9MGW - chains B and H of the 23 polymer chains in the assembly; structure by electron microscopy, 3.00 A resolution.

[Chain B]
Protein: Photosystem I P700 chlorophyll a apoprotein A2
From: Dunaliella salina
Notes: EC 1.97.1.12
Sequence (735 residues; each row starts with the number of its first residue):
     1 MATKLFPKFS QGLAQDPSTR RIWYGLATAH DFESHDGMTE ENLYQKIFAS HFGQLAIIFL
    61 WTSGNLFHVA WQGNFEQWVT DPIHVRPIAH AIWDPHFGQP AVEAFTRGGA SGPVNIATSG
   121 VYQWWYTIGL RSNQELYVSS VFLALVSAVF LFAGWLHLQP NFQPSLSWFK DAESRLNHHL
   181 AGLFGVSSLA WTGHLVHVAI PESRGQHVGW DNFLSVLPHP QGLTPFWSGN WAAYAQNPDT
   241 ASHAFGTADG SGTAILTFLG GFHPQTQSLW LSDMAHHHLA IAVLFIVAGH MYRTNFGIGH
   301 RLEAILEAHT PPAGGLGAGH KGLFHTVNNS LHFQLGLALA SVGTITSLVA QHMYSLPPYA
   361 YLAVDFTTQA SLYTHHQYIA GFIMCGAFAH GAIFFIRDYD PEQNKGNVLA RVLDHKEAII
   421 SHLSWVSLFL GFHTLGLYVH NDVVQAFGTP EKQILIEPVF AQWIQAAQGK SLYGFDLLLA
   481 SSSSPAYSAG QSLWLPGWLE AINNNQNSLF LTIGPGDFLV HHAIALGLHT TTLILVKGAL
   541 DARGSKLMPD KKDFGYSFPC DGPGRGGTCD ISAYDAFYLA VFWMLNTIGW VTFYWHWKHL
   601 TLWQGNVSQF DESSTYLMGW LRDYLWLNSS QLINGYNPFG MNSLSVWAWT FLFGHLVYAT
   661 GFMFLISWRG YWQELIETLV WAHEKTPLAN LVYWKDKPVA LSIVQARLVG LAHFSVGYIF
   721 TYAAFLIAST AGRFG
Not modelled in the structure: 1-2, 735
Metal / ion sites: chlorophyll a Mg (24 sites), coordinated by H30, H51, Q54, H68, H90, D94, H96, H178, H179, H276, H277, H278, H290, H300, H309, H320 and 8 more; 4Fe-4S cluster Fe: C560, C569 (shared with 1 residue of chain A)
Residues lining bound ligands:
  - beta-carotene (BCR), molecule 1: F6, I22, L26, V692
  - beta-carotene (BCR), molecule 2: L55, I58, F59, W61, F150, G182, L183, V186, S187
  - beta-carotene (BCR), molecule 3: F59, T62, L66, W124, W125, I128, L130, S139, F142, L143, W210
  - beta-carotene (BCR), molecule 4: L189, L223, F226, L279, V283, I286, V287, H290, I298
  - beta-carotene (BCR), molecule 5: F333, G336, L337, A340, T344, M384, A387, F388, G391, A392, F394, F395, A539
  - beta-carotene (BCR), molecule 6: F395, L409, V412, V536, L540
  - beta-carotene (BCR), molecule 7: F429, L430, H433, T434, L437, I454, I456, F518, L519, H522
  - beta-carotene (BCR), molecule 8: L435, G436, V439
  - beta-carotene (BCR), molecule 9: W649, F653, W672, L675, I676, L679, F720
  - beta-carotene (BCR), molecule 10: P687, L688, A689
  - chlorophyll b (CHL): W210, F213, L214
  - chlorophyll a isomer (CL0): L621, L625, W626
  - chlorophyll a (CLA), molecule 1: T19, W23, I676, L679, V680, H683, V692, Y693, W694, K695, D696, P698, V699
  - chlorophyll a (CLA), molecule 2: W23, F653, L656, V657, T660, F664, L701, L708, V709, A712, H713, V716
  - chlorophyll a (CLA), molecule 3: L26, A27, H30, D31, H332, L335, L339, F382, I383, C385, G386, A389, H390, I393, R397, Y556, S557, Y574, F577, A712, V716, F720
  - chlorophyll a (CLA), molecule 4: H30, F32, E33, Y44, I47, S50, H51, Q54, L55, I58, F169, R175, H179, L183, L331, H332, Q334, L335, A338, L339, V342
  - chlorophyll a (CLA), molecule 5: H30, Q54, I57, I58, W61, I379, F382, I383
  - chlorophyll a (CLA), molecule 6: F48, F52, I128, G129, L130, E135, V138, S139, F142, V146, V149, F150, A153, L156, H157, F162, P164, W168, S187, A190, W191, G193, H194, H197, V198, V208, G209, W210, F213
  - chlorophyll a (CLA), molecule 7: F48, H51, F52, L55, W124, F150, W168, F169, D171, S174, R175, H178, H179, G182, L183, F184, I345, Y359
  - chlorophyll a (CLA), molecule 8: I57, W61, N65, H68, V69, A89, H90, N115, I116, A117, T118, S119, V121, V646, W647, T650, F720
  - chlorophyll a (CLA), molecule 9: I58, F59, W61, T62, S119, G120, V121, W124, S187, A190, V342, I345, T346, V349, M353, Y359, L372, H375, H376, I379, I383
  - chlorophyll a (CLA), molecule 10: L60, W61, S63, G64, F67, H68, W71, Q72, H90, A91
  - chlorophyll a (CLA), molecule 11: W61, N65, T118, S119, S371, L372, T374, H375, Y378, I379, F382, W647, I719, F720, Y722, A723, I727
  - chlorophyll a (CLA), molecule 12: H90, A91, I92, W93, D94, P95, H96, F97, N115, S645, V646, W649
  - chlorophyll a (CLA), molecule 13: W124, T127, I128, L183, F184, S187, S188, W191, M274, H277, H278, I281, F285, I345, L348, V349, H352, M353, P358, Y359
  - chlorophyll a (CLA), molecule 14: W168, D171, S174, H178, T294, N295, F296
  - chlorophyll a (CLA), molecule 15: D171, A172, R175, L176, H179, L180, F184, L302, L306, F324, V327, N328, Q334, L337, A338, S341, V342, I345
  - chlorophyll a (CLA), molecule 16: L176, L180, F184, L284, F285, A288, M291, Y292, L302, I305, L306
  - chlorophyll a (CLA), molecule 17: N177, H178, A181, G182, V186, I286, H290, Y292, T294, F296, I298, G299
  - chlorophyll a (CLA), molecule 18: V186, L189, A190, T192, G193, V196, H197, L214, V216, L217, P218, H219, G222, L223, W227, Y234, I255, L256, L279
  - chlorophyll a (CLA), molecule 19: F226, W231, A232, Y234, A235, L256, F258, H276, L279, A280, V283, L493, W494
  - chlorophyll a (CLA), molecule 20: F258, G260, G261, L269, D273, M274, H276, H277, A280, I281, L284, H352, M353, L356, W494, W498
  - chlorophyll a (CLA), molecule 21: V287, A288, H290, M291, I298, G299, H300
  - chlorophyll a (CLA), molecule 22: M291, H300, A304, I305, A308, H309
  - chlorophyll a (CLA), molecule 23: I305, L306, H309, L316, H320, L323, V327, F333, V408, L409, V412
  - chlorophyll a (CLA), molecule 24: A308, H309, T310, P311, P312, G315, L316
  - chlorophyll a (CLA), molecule 25: G315, L316, G317, V408, R411, V412, D414, H415, A418, I419, H422
  - chlorophyll a (CLA), molecule 26: L337, S341, T344, I345, L348, Q351, H352, Y354, S355, L356, L509, F510
  - chlorophyll a (CLA), molecule 27: T344, S347, L348, Q351, Q377, G381, M384, F388, L528, T531, T532, L535, M584, I588
  - chlorophyll a (CLA), molecule 28: Q351, Y354, Y373, Q377, F460, A461, I464, Q465, F510, L511, I513, H521, I524, L528, V591, Y594, W595, K598
  - chlorophyll a (CLA), molecule 29: A418, H422, W425
  - chlorophyll a (CLA), molecule 30: I419, L423, W425, V426, A525, L528, H529, T532
  - chlorophyll a (CLA), molecule 31: S421, H422, S424, W425, L428, F432
  - chlorophyll a (CLA), molecule 32: S424, S427, L428, G431, F432, L435, L526, T530, L533, I534, L579, F582, W583
  - chlorophyll a (CLA), molecule 33: W425, L428, F429, F432, H433
  - chlorophyll a (CLA), molecule 34: V426, F429, L430, E457, P458, V459, F460, A461, I513, D517, F518, H521, H522, A525, H529
  - chlorophyll a (CLA), molecule 35: H433, G436, L437, V439, H440, V443, V444, F447, K452, I454
  - chlorophyll a (CLA), molecule 36: L435, V439, D442, L526, F582, W583, N586, W590, L617, L621, L625, Y658, F714
  - chlorophyll a (CLA), molecule 37: L435, Y438, V520, A523, L526, N586, W590, F593, L617, W620, L621, L625, S629, I633, F651, H655, Y658, Y718, T721, Y722, F725
  - chlorophyll a (CLA), molecule 38: F460, W463, L477
  - chlorophyll a (CLA), molecule 39: W463, I464, A467, Q468, L478, L479, W494, W498, F510
  - chlorophyll a (CLA), molecule 40: L478, A489, G490, L493, W494
  - chlorophyll a (CLA), molecule 41: W649, L652, F653, H655, L656, Y658, A659, F662
  - chlorophyll a (CLA), molecule 42: L656, A659, F662, M663, I666, S667, Y671, W672, L675
  - chlorophyll a (CLA), molecule 43: L679, A682, H683, T686, A689, V692
  - chlorophyll a (CLA), molecule 44: W681, K685, T686, P687
  - chlorophyll a (CLA), molecule 45: P687, L688, A689
  - chlorophyll a / phosphatidylethanolamine: F6, K8, F9, G25, L26, A29, H30, F32, H35, K46, A49, S50, G53, Q54, L151, L158
  - dodecyl-alpha-D-maltoside (LMU): D211, L214, S215
  - lutein (LUT; (3r,3'r,6s)-4,5-didehydro-5,6-dihydro-beta,beta-carotene-3,3'-diol): L145, A148, L151, F152, W155
  - phylloquinone (PQN): W23, M663, F664, S667, W668, R669, W672, I676, A700, L701, A706
  - phosphatidylethanolamine (PTY): S132, Q134, E135, D211
  - 4Fe-4S cluster (SF4): C560, G562, P563, C569, W668, I703, R707

[Chain H]
Protein: PSAH1
From: Dunaliella salina
Sequence (135 residues; each row starts with the number of its first residue):
     1 MALLAKTGAQ TLASRRPAAC RAPAPVRRNV KVCAKYGEQS KYFDLQDLEN TTGAWDLYGV
    61 DEKKRYPGLQ EEFFQRATDA VSRREALNGF VALTGVASIA LFGLKGASTL ELPITKGPRM
   121 EKTENGKGGI LRSRI
Not modelled in the structure: 1-35, 134-135
Metal / ion sites: chlorophyll a Mg near Q70 (its only coordinating residue here)
Residues lining bound ligands:
  - chlorophyll a (CLA), molecule 1: R65, Y66, P67, Q70
  - chlorophyll a (CLA), molecule 2: P67, L69, Q70, F73, F74
  - chlorophyll a (CLA), molecule 3: E72, F73, F74, R76, A77, D79, A80
  - chlorophyll a (CLA), molecule 4: S98, I99, F102, L110, L112
  - chlorophyll a / sulfoquinovosyldiacylglycerol: D79, A80, V81, R83, E85, A86, G89, F90, A92, L93, V96
  - phosphatidylethanolamine (PTY): R84, E85, N88, G89, V91, A92, T94, G95, V96, S98

[Chain B / chain H interface]
Pairs across the interface - 51 pairs, chain B then chain H:
  P82(B) - R132(H)  hydrogen bond (backbone-side chain)
  I83(B) - R132(H)  hydrogen bond (backbone-side chain)
  H84(B) - R132(H)
  H84(B) - S133(H)  hydrogen bond (backbone-backbone)
  V85(B) - R132(H)  hydrogen bond (backbone-side chain)
  V85(B) - S133(H)
  R86(B) - T123(H)  hydrogen bond (side chain-backbone)
  R86(B) - N125(H)
  R86(B) - R132(H)
  R86(B) - S133(H)  hydrogen bond (backbone-side chain)
  I92(B) - I114(H)
  W93(B) - F102(H)  hydrophobic
  W93(B) - I114(H)
  W93(B) - T115(H)
  D94(B) - I114(H)
  P95(B) - F102(H)  hydrophobic
  P95(B) - L112(H)
  P95(B) - I114(H)  hydrophobic
  F97(B) - P113(H)
  G98(B) - P113(H)
  Q99(B) - P113(H)
  Q99(B) - K116(H)
  V102(B) - P113(H)
  V102(B) - I114(H)  hydrophobic
  E103(B) - P118(H)
  E103(B) - R119(H)  salt bridge
  E103(B) - E121(H)
  E103(B) - K122(H)
  A104(B) - K122(H)  hydrogen bond (backbone-side chain)
  T106(B) - P118(H)
  T106(B) - E121(H)  hydrogen bond (side chain-backbone)
  T106(B) - K122(H)
  R107(B) - K122(H)
  G108(B) - S133(H)
  S111(B) - P118(H)
  F366(B) - I130(H)  hydrophobic
  Q631(B) - K127(H)
  N642(B) - K122(H)
  N642(B) - K127(H)
  S643(B) - K122(H)
  L644(B) - K127(H)
  P687(B) - Y58(H)  hydrophobic
  A731(B) - N125(H)
  G732(B) - G126(H)
  G732(B) - K127(H)  hydrogen bond (backbone-backbone)
  R733(B) - G126(H)
  R733(B) - K127(H)
  R733(B) - G128(H)  hydrogen bond (backbone-backbone)
  R733(B) - G129(H)
  F734(B) - N125(H)
  F734(B) - I130(H)  hydrophobic
Interface residues without a listed pair, chain B (32 interface residues in all): F105, G109, P113
Interface residues without a listed pair, chain H (23 interface residues in all): G103, G117, E124

[Overview]
Chain B and chain H form an interface of 32 and 23 residues respectively; the contacts include 10 hydrogen
bonds and 1 salt bridge. Among the polar pairs are E103(B)-R119(H), P82(B)-R132(H) and I83(B)-R132(H).
Here chain B is Photosystem I P700 chlorophyll a apoprotein A2 and chain H is PSAH1, both from Dunaliella
salina. Entry 9MGW (Dunaliella salina PSI-LHCI-TIDI1 supercomplex) was determined by electron microscopy
together with 9MGZ, 9MH0 and 9MH1 from the same study.
